6UT8 - chains E and G of the 7 polymer chains in the assembly; structure by electron microscopy, 3.68 A resolution.

== Chain E ==
Molecule: GTPase subunit of restriction endonuclease
From: Thermococcus gammatolerans
UniProtKB: C5A3Z3 (C5A3Z3_THEGJ); residue numbers follow UniProt; this construct covers 186-613
Chain sequence (428 residues; row label = number of the first residue in the row):
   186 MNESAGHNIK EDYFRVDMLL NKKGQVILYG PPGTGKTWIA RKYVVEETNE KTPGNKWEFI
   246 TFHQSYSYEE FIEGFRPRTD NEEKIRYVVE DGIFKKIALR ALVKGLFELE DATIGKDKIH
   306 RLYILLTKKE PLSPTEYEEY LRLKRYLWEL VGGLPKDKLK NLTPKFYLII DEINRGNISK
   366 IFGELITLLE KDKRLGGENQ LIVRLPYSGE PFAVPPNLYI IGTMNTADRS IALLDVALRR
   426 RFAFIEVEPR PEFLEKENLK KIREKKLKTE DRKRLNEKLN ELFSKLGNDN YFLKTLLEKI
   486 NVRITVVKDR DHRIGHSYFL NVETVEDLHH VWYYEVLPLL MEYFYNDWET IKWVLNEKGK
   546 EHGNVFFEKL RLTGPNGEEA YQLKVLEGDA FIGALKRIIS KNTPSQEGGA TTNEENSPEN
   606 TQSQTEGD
Disordered / not traced: 186-192, 585-613
Ion coordination: Mg2+: Thr-222, Asp-356 (together with GTP-gamma-S)
Small-molecule neighbours:
  - GTP-gamma-S (GSP; 5'-guanosine-diphosphate-monothiophosphate), molecule 1: Pro-217, Gly-218, Thr-219, Gly-220, Lys-221, Thr-222, Trp-223, Asp-356, Glu-357, Asn-410, Phe-438, Ile-447, His-501, Ser-502, Leu-505
  - GTP-gamma-S (GSP), molecule 2: Ile-371, Glu-375, Asp-377, Lys-378, Asn-384, Ala-422, Arg-425, Arg-426
Reported in the primary citation:
  - mutagenesis - R360A, R414A, D420A, R424A, E527A, Y530A: increased catalytic activity
  - mutagenesis - K221A, T222A, D356A, N410A, D413A, R425A, R426A: decreased catalytic activity
  - mutagenesis - W223A, D356A, R425A, R426A: decreased stability
  - mutagenesis - W223A: abolished catalytic activity
  - mutagenesis - N410A, D413A: abolished catalytic activity with McrBC 5-methylcytosine restriction system component (chain G)
  - mutagenesis - E375A, D377A, K378A: unchanged catalytic activity

== Chain G ==
Molecule: McrBC 5-methylcytosine restriction system component
From: Thermococcus gammatolerans
UniProtKB: C5A3Z2 (C5A3Z2_THEGJ); residue numbers follow UniProt; this construct covers 1-458
Chain sequence (458 residues; row label = number of the first residue in the row):
     1 MPRLTTITLY EHDEKRYRDI AGDKKAIQDA LIKLNKQFKK DFKKLDRSED NSDTEDTIDE
    61 SKGVVEVYAN KIKARHYVGF AAVDNVFLQI LPKVFKPKKE QTQETQEDTW EPILAFIRML
   121 DMAYGLKIKD HDLAYLQGRN LRPNLYEVFI YLFAKSLWSE VQRGYHREYV EVHREEKFLR
   181 GKLLMSRQIR KLPHQLNTFS VEVHELIEDN LLNRIFYASV REALRRTTWG LNRKLLGELM
   241 LAFDGITPIH LRTEHFERVH FTRLNERFRR PFELAKLLFM PASGKGRSRE VSGFFVDMNK
   301 LFERFIERVL VRNLPPEYKL FYQESYPFLK NQNGSSQKPD YVVRKGNTPV VVLDAKYREL
   361 KERIPSSDML RQLYVYSRIW GYKTSHENDS KPPAVIVIPS SSTYNQGLPD KPLEFEFFDE
   421 RKLFIVAYNM DYVKTGAIFK ADKNFRRSLN NIIGKLNT
Disordered / not traced: 1-4, 99-106, 281-289, 329-334, 381-392, 454-458
Reported in the primary citation:
  - catalytic residues: Asp-340, Asp-354, Lys-356 (proposed by the authors, not directly observed)
  - mutagenesis - R263A: abolished catalytic activity
  - mutagenesis - R263K: decreased catalytic activity on stimulatory effect

== How chain E and chain G interact ==
Contacting residue pairs (35; chain E residue first):
  Gln-249(E) with Tyr-169(G), hydrogen bond; Leu-206(G)
  Ser-252(E) with Gly-181(G), hydrogen bond (side chain-backbone)
  Phe-260(E) with Met-185(G), hydrophobic
  Arg-261(E) with Leu-179(G); Gly-181(G)
  Pro-262(E) with Leu-179(G)
  Tyr-272(E) with Met-185(G), hydrophobic; Gln-188(G), hydrogen bond
  Asn-362(E) with Tyr-169(G)
  Lys-365(E) with His-204(G)
  Tyr-392(E) with Lys-182(G)
  Asp-413(E) with Arg-163(G); Gly-164(G)
  Arg-414(E) with Arg-163(G); Arg-267(G)
  Ser-415(E) with Gly-164(G); Tyr-165(G); His-166(G); Arg-167(G), hydrogen bond; Arg-267(G)
  Leu-419(E) with Arg-263(G)
  Asp-420(E) with Arg-263(G), salt bridge
  Lys-493(E) with Gln-162(G)
  His-497(E) with Arg-163(G)
  Glu-527(E) with Gln-162(G)
  Tyr-528(E) with Gln-162(G)
  Tyr-530(E) with Trp-158(G), hydrophobic; Glu-238(G)
  Asn-531(E) with Lys-234(G); Glu-238(G)
  Asp-532(E) with Tyr-135(G); Lys-155(G), salt bridge
  Asn-561(E) with Gly-230(G)
  Glu-563(E) with Gly-230(G)
Also at the interface, not in a pair above, chain E (33 interface residues in all): Glu-254, Ile-270, Arg-360, Gly-361, Ser-364, Ala-412, Asp-494, Glu-534, Glu-564, Ala-565
Also at the interface, not in a pair above, chain G (30 interface residues in all): Arg-139, Leu-141, Arg-180, Leu-183, Ile-189, Leu-196, Phe-199, Trp-229

== In short ==
Chain E and chain G form an interface of 33 and 30 residues respectively, with 4 hydrogen bonds and 2 salt
bridges. Among the polar pairs are Asp-420(E)/Arg-263(G), Asp-532(E)/Lys-155(G) and Gln-249(E)/Tyr-169(G). The
paper reports catalytic residues Asp-340(G), Asp-354(G) and Lys-356(G); K221A, T222A and D356A of chain E,
among others, reduce catalytic activity; 19 substitutions were tested in all.
Chain E is GTPase subunit of restriction endonuclease and chain G is McrBC 5-methylcytosine restriction system
component, both from Thermococcus gammatolerans; the structure, Refined half-complex from tetradecameric
assembly of Thermococcus gammatolerans McrB AAA+ hexamers with bound McrC, was determined by electron
microscopy, deposited together with 6UT3, 6UT4, 6UT5, 6UT6 and 6UT7.
